6W2M - chains A and P of the 4 polymer chains in the assembly; structure by X-ray diffraction, 2.00 A resolution.

# Chain A
Name: DNA polymerase beta
Organism: Homo sapiens
Notes: EC 2.7.7.7, 4.2.99.-
Reference sequence: P06746 (DPOLB_HUMAN); residue numbers follow UniProt; this construct covers 1-335
Chain sequence (335 residues; row label = number of the first residue in the row):
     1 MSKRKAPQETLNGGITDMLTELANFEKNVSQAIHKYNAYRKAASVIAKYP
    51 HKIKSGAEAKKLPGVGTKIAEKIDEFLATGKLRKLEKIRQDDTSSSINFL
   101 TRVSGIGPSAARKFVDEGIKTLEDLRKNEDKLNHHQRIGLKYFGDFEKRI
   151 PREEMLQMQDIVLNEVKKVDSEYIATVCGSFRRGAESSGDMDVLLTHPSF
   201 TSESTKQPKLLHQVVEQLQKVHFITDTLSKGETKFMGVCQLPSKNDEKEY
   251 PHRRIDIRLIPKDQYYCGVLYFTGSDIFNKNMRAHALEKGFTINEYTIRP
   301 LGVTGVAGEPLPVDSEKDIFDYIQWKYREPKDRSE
Unresolved in the structure: 1-9
Curated features (UniProtKB/Swiss-Prot):
  - region: Arg183 to Asp192 (DNA-binding)
  - active site: Lys72 (Nucleophile)
  - binding site (K(+)): Lys60, Leu62, Val65, Thr101, Val103, Ile106
  - binding site (Na(+)): Lys60, Leu62, Val65, Thr101, Val103, Ile106
  - binding site (dATP): Arg149, Ser180, Arg183, Gly189, Asp190
  - binding site (dCTP): Arg149, Ser180, Arg183, Gly189, Asp190
  - binding site (dGTP): Arg149, Ser180, Arg183, Gly189, Asp190, Asp192
  - binding site (dTTP): Arg149, Ser180, Arg183, Gly189, Asp190
  - binding site (Mg(2+)): Asp190, Asp192, Asp256
  - modified residue: Lys72 (N6-acetyllysine), Arg83 (Omega-N-methylarginine), Arg152 (Omega-N-methylarginine)
  - cross-link (Glycyl lysine isopeptide (Lys-Gly)): Lys41 (interchain with G-Cter in ubiquitin), Lys61 (interchain with G-Cter in ubiquitin), Lys81 (interchain with G-Cter in ubiquitin)
  - natural variant: Leu22 (L22P: Found in a gastric cancer sample; uncertain significance), Tyr39 (Y39C: Found in a gastric cancer sample; uncertain significance), Gly118 (G118V: Decreased DNA-directed DNA polymerase activity), Arg137 (R137Q: Decreased function in base-excision repair), Arg149 (R149I: Decreased DNA-directed DNA polymerase activity), Asp160 (D160N: Found in a gastric cancer sample; uncertain significance), Cys239 (C239R: Found in a gastric cancer sample; uncertain significance), Lys289 (K289M: Found in a colon cancer sample; uncertain significance), Asn294 (N294D: Found in a gastric cancer sample; uncertain significance), Glu295 (E295K: Found in a gastric cancer sample; uncertain significance)
  - mutagenesis: Phe25 (F25W: No effect on 5'-dRP lyase activity. Decreased ssDNA binding), His34 (H34G: Decreased 5'-dRP lyase activity. Decreased ssDNA binding), Lys35 (K35A: Decreased 5'-dRP lyase activity. Decreased ssDNA binding. Loss of 5'-dRP lyase activity; when associated with A-68 and A-72. Decreased ssDNA binding; when associated with A-68 and A-72 ...), Tyr39 (Y39F: No effect on 5'-dRP lyase activity; Y39Q: Abolishes DNA polymerase and 5'-dRP lyase activity), Lys41 (K41R: Abolishes ubiquitination; when associated with R-61 and R-81), Lys60 (K60A: Decreased 5'-dRP lyase activity. Decreased ssDNA binding), Lys61 (K61R: Abolishes ubiquitination; when associated with R-41 and R-81), Lys68 (K68A: No effect on 5'-dRP lyase activity. Decreased ssDNA binding. Loss of 5'-dRP lyase activity; when associated with A-35 and A-72. Decreased ssDNA binding; when associated with A-35 and A-72 ...), Glu71 (E71Q: No effect on 5'-dRP lyase activity. No effect on structure shown by circular dichroism. No effect on ssDNA binding), Lys72 (K72A: Severely reduced 5'-dRP lyase activity. Does not affect ssDNA binding. Loss of 5'-dRP lyase activity; when associated with A-35 and A-68. Decreased ssDNA binding ...), Glu75 (E75A: Slightly decreased 5'-dRP lyase activity. Decreased ssDNA binding. No effect on structure shown by circular dichroism), Lys81 (K81R: Abolishes ubiquitination; when associated with R-41 and R-61), 5 further mutagenesis entries in UniProt
Ion coordination: Na+ site 1: Lys60, Leu62, Val65 (shared with 1 residue of chain D); Na+ site 2: Thr101, Val103, Ile106 (shared with DG9(P) of chain P); Mg2+ site 1: Asp190, Asp192, Asp256 (together with SFV); Mg2+ site 2: Asp190, Asp192 (together with SFV)
Residues lining bound ligands: SFV ([[[(2R,3S,5R)-5-(4-azanyl-2-oxidanylidene-pyrimidin-1-yl)-3-oxidanyl-oxolan-2-yl]methoxy-oxidanyl-phosphoryl]oxy-oxidanyl-phosphoryl]methylphosphonic acid): Arg149, Gly179, Ser180, Arg183, Ser188, Gly189, Asp190, Asp192, Asp256, Tyr271, Phe272, Thr273, Gly274, Ser275, Asp276, Asn279
From the paper describing this entry:
  - binding site for Primer Strand (chain P): Arg40, Asp276
  - contacts within the chain: Arg40-Asp276 (salt bridge)

# Chain P
Molecule: Primer Strand
Sequence (11 nucleotides; row label = number of the first residue in the row):
     1 GCTGATGCGAC
Ion coordination: Na+: DG9 (shared with Thr101(A), Val103(A), Ile106(A) of chain A)

# Chain A / chain P interface
Pairs across the interface (18):
  Lys27(A) with DC11(P), salt bridge to the phosphate
  Tyr36(A) with DC11(P), sugar contact
  Arg40(A) with DA10(P), hydrogen bond to the base
  Val103(A) with DG9(P), phosphate contact
  Ser104(A) with DG9(P), phosphate contact; DA10(P), phosphate contact
  Gly105(A) with DC8(P), phosphate contact; DG9(P), hydrogen bond to the phosphate
  Ile106(A) with DG9(P), phosphate contact
  Gly107(A) with DC8(P), hydrogen bond to the phosphate; DG9(P), phosphate contact
  Pro108(A) with DC8(P), phosphate contact
  Ser109(A) with DG7(P), phosphate contact; DC8(P), hydrogen bond to the phosphate
  Ala110(A) with DC8(P), hydrogen bond to the phosphate
  Arg254(A) with DA10(P), salt bridge to the phosphate
  Ser275(A) with DA10(P), base contact
  Asp276(A) with DA10(P), hydrogen bond to the base
Also at the interface, not in a pair above, chain A (19 interface residues in all): Ile33, His135, Lys234, Asp256, Glu335

# In short
19 residues of chain A face 5 of chain P across their interface, with 6 hydrogen bonds and 2 salt bridges.
Polar pairs include Arg40(A)-DA10(P), Asp276(A)-DA10(P) and Gly105(A)-DG9(P). Ligands of chain A: compound
SFV. From the paper: a binding site for Primer Strand (chain P) at Arg40(A) and Asp276(A); contacts within the
chain involving Arg40(A) and Asp276(A).
Chain A is DNA polymerase beta (Homo sapiens) and chain P is Primer Strand; the structure, Abortive ternary
complex crystal structure of DNA polymerase Beta with 8OG-dC base pair at the primer ..., was determined by
X-ray diffraction.
